Entry 6QPH (X-ray diffraction, 3.40 A resolution); this record covers chains A and B of the 11 polymer chains in the assembly.

Chain A:
Molecule: Photosystem I P700 chlorophyll a apoprotein A1
From: Dunaliella salina
Notes: EC 1.97.1.12
Reference sequence: D0FXV2 (D0FXV2_DUNSA); residues 13-751 here = UniProt positions 13-751
Amino-acid sequence (739 residues; numbered 13 to 751; the number before each row is that of its first residue):
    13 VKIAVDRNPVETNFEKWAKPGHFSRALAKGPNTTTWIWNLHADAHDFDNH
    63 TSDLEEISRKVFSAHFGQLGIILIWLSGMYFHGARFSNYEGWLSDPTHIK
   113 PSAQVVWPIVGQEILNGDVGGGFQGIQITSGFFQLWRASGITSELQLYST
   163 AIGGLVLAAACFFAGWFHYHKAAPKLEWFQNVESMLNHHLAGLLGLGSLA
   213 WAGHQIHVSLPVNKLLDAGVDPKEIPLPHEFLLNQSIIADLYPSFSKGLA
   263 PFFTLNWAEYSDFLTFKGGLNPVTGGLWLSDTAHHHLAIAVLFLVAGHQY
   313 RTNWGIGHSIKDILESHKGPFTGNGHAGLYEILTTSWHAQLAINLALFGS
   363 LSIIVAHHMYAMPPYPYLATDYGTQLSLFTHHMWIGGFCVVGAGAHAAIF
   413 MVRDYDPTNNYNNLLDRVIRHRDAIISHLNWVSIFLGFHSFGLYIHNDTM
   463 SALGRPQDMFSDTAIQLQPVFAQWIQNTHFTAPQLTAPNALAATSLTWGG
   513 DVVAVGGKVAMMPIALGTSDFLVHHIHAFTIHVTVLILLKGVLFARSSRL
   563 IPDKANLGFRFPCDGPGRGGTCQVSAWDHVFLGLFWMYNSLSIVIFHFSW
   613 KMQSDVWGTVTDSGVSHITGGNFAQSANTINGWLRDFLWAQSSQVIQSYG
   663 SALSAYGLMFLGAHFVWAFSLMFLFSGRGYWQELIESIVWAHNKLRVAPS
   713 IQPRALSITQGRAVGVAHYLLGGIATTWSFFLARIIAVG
Bound ions: chlorophyll a Mg near Gln-124 (its only coordinating residue here); 4Fe-4S cluster Fe: Cys-575, Cys-584 (shared with Cys-560(B), Cys-569(B) of chain B)
Small-molecule neighbours:
  - beta-carotene (BCR), molecule 1: Ile-84, Trp-87, Leu-88, Leu-208, Gly-209
  - beta-carotene (BCR), molecule 2: Thr-162, Gly-165, Gly-166, Leu-169, Leu-208, Leu-211, Ala-212, Phe-264
  - beta-carotene (BCR), molecule 3: Ala-354, Ala-358, Leu-359, Ser-362, Val-402, Ala-405, Gly-406, Ala-409, Leu-550, Val-554
  - beta-carotene (BCR), molecule 4: Asn-442, Ile-446, Phe-450
  - beta-carotene (BCR), molecule 5: Met-671, Gly-674, Ala-675, Phe-677, Val-678, Leu-733, Ile-736, Ala-737, Trp-740
  - chlorophyll a isomer (CL0): Tyr-600, Asn-601, Ser-604, Ile-605, Phe-608, Leu-650, Ser-654, Ile-658, Phe-672, His-676, Trp-679, Tyr-731, Thr-738, Thr-739, Phe-742
  - chlorophyll a (CLA), molecule 1: Val-13, Lys-14, Ile-15, Trp-190, Ser-196, His-200, Leu-208, Trp-316
  - chlorophyll a (CLA), molecule 2: Ile-15, Phe-74, Phe-78, Leu-169, Ala-172, Cys-173, Ala-176, Phe-179, His-180, Ala-184, Trp-190
  - chlorophyll a (CLA), molecule 3: Val-22, Thr-24, Asn-25, Phe-26, Lys-28, Trp-29, His-34, Phe-59, Glu-68, Lys-72, Ser-75, Ala-76, Gly-79, Phe-174, Gly-177, Trp-178, Tyr-181, His-182
  - chlorophyll a (CLA), molecule 4: Trp-29, Pro-32, Trp-48, Ile-49, Trp-50, Leu-52, His-53
  - chlorophyll a (CLA), molecule 5: Trp-29, His-34, Phe-35, Leu-52, His-53, Ala-56, His-57, Phe-59, His-62, Ala-76, Gly-79, Gln-80
  - chlorophyll a (CLA), molecule 6: Thr-46, Ile-49, Trp-50, Ile-697, Ile-700, Val-701, His-704, Val-709, Pro-711, Pro-715, Arg-716, Leu-718
  - chlorophyll a (CLA), molecule 7: Trp-50, Phe-677, Val-678, Phe-681, Leu-718, Gln-722, Ala-725, Val-726, Ala-729, His-730, Leu-733
  - chlorophyll a (CLA), molecule 8: His-53, Ala-54, Asp-55, Ala-56, His-57, Asp-58, His-350, Leu-353, Leu-357, Phe-400, Cys-401, Val-403, Gly-404, Ala-407, His-408, Ile-411, Arg-415, Phe-571, Arg-572, Trp-589, Val-592, Leu-596
  - chlorophyll a (CLA), molecule 9: His-57, Phe-59, Ile-69, Val-73, Ala-76, His-77, Gln-80, Leu-81, Leu-85, Leu-88, Trp-349, His-350, Gln-352, Leu-353, Asn-356, Leu-357
  - chlorophyll a (CLA), molecule 10: His-57, Gln-80, Ile-83, Ile-84, Trp-87, Leu-357, Phe-360, Ile-397, Phe-400
  - chlorophyll a (CLA), molecule 11: Phe-74, His-77, Phe-78, Leu-81, Trp-190, Phe-191, Asn-193, Ser-196, Met-197, His-200, His-201, Leu-205, Trp-349
  - chlorophyll a (CLA), molecule 12: Ile-86, Trp-87, Ser-89, Gly-90, Met-91, Phe-93, His-94, Phe-98, Gln-116, Val-117, Trp-119
  - chlorophyll a (CLA), molecule 13: Trp-87, Met-91, His-94, Ala-115, Gln-116, Gln-139, Ile-140, Thr-141, Ser-142, Phe-144, Ala-667, Tyr-668, Met-671, Trp-740, Leu-744
  - chlorophyll a (CLA), molecule 14: Trp-87, Met-91, Thr-141, Ser-142, Phe-144, Ser-389, Thr-392, His-393, Trp-396, Ile-397, Phe-400, Ile-736, Thr-739, Trp-740
  - chlorophyll a (CLA), molecule 15: Trp-87, Leu-88, Ser-142, Gly-143, Phe-144, Leu-147, Phe-360, Leu-363, Ser-364, Val-367, Met-371, Tyr-377, Leu-390, His-393, His-394, Ile-397
  - chlorophyll a (CLA), molecule 16: Gln-116, Val-117, Val-118, Trp-119, Ile-121, Val-122, Gln-124, Leu-127, Ile-138, Ala-667, Leu-670, Met-671
  - chlorophyll a (CLA), molecule 17: Ser-151, Gln-158, Ser-161, Thr-162, Gly-165, Gly-209, Ala-212, Trp-213, His-216
  - chlorophyll a (CLA), molecule 18: Val-194, Met-197, Leu-198, His-201, Ile-322, Tyr-342, Leu-345, Gln-352, Ile-355, Asn-356, Leu-359
  - chlorophyll a (CLA), molecule 19: Leu-198, Leu-202, Leu-206, Leu-304, Phe-305, Ala-308, Tyr-312, Ile-322, Ile-325, Leu-359
  - chlorophyll a (CLA), molecule 20: Asn-199, His-200, Ala-203, Gly-204, Leu-208, Leu-306, Gly-309, His-310, Gln-311, Tyr-312, Thr-314, Trp-316, Ile-318
  - chlorophyll a (CLA), molecule 21: Leu-205, Leu-206, Gly-209, Ser-210, Trp-213, Gln-217, His-297, His-298, Ile-301, Phe-305, Val-367, Met-371, Pro-376, Tyr-377
  - chlorophyll a (CLA), molecule 22: Leu-211, Ala-212, Gly-215, Ile-218, His-219, Phe-257, Ser-258, Leu-261, Phe-264, Tyr-272, Phe-275, Leu-276, Leu-299
  - chlorophyll a (CLA), molecule 23: Phe-264, Trp-269, Tyr-272, Leu-276, Phe-278, His-296, Leu-299, Ala-300, Val-303, Asn-501
  - chlorophyll a (CLA), molecule 24: Asp-293, His-296, His-297, Ala-300, Leu-304, His-370, Met-374, Thr-506
  - chlorophyll a (CLA), molecule 25: Gln-311, Gly-317, Ile-318, Gly-319, His-320
  - chlorophyll a (CLA), molecule 26: His-320, Ile-325, Ser-328, His-329
  - chlorophyll a (CLA), molecule 27: Ile-325, Leu-326, His-329, His-338, Leu-341, Leu-426, Val-430
  - chlorophyll a (CLA), molecule 28: Lys-330, Gly-331, Pro-332, Phe-333
  - chlorophyll a (CLA), molecule 29: Phe-333, Thr-334, Leu-426, Arg-429, Val-430, Arg-432, His-433, Ile-437, His-440
  - chlorophyll a (CLA), molecule 30: Leu-359, Leu-363, Ile-366, His-369, His-370, Tyr-372, Ala-373, Met-374, Thr-506, Ser-507, Thr-509, Trp-510
  - chlorophyll a (CLA), molecule 31: Ser-362, Ile-365, Ile-366, His-369, Met-395, Val-402, Ile-543, Thr-546, Val-547, Leu-550, Met-599, Ser-602, Leu-603
  - chlorophyll a (CLA), molecule 32: His-369, Tyr-372, Phe-391, Phe-483, Ala-484, Ile-487, Gln-488, Thr-509, Trp-510, Leu-528, His-536, His-539, Ile-543, Val-606, His-609, Phe-610, Lys-613
  - chlorophyll a (CLA), molecule 33: Ile-437, Leu-441, Val-444, Ala-540, Ile-543, His-544, Val-547
  - chlorophyll a (CLA), molecule 34: Ser-439, His-440, Asn-442, Trp-443, Ile-446
  - chlorophyll a (CLA), molecule 35: Asn-442, Ser-445, Ile-446, Gly-449, Phe-450, Phe-453, Ile-457, Phe-541, Leu-548, Ile-549, Leu-594, Phe-597, Trp-598
  - chlorophyll a (CLA), molecule 36: Trp-443, Ile-446, Phe-447, Phe-450, His-451
  - chlorophyll a (CLA), molecule 37: Val-444, Phe-447, Leu-448, Pro-481, Val-482, Phe-483, Ala-484, Phe-533, His-536, His-537, Ala-540, His-544
  - chlorophyll a (CLA), molecule 38: Phe-450, His-451, Gly-454, Leu-455, Ile-457, His-458, Met-462, Arg-467, Asp-470, Phe-472
  - chlorophyll a (CLA), molecule 39: Phe-453, Ile-457, Phe-541, Phe-597, Trp-598, Asn-601, Ile-642, Trp-679, Tyr-731
  - chlorophyll a (CLA), molecule 40: Thr-461, Ala-464, Leu-465
  - chlorophyll a (CLA), molecule 41: Trp-486, Ile-487, Thr-490, His-491, Ala-494, Thr-498, Ala-499, Thr-506
  - chlorophyll a (CLA), molecule 42: Leu-497, Thr-498, Ala-499, Pro-500, Asn-501, Ala-502
  - chlorophyll a (CLA), molecule 43: Leu-670, Met-671, Leu-673, Gly-674, His-676, Phe-677, Trp-679, Ala-680, Leu-683
  - chlorophyll a (CLA), molecule 44: Phe-677, Ala-680, Phe-681, Leu-683, Met-684, Phe-687, Ser-688, Tyr-692, Trp-693, Leu-696
  - chlorophyll a (CLA), molecule 45: Ile-700, Ala-703, His-704, Leu-707, Val-709
  - chlorophyll a (CLA), molecule 46: Ala-703, Lys-706, Leu-707
  - phylloquinone (PQN): Met-684, Phe-685, Ser-688, Gly-689, Arg-690, Trp-693, Ala-717, Leu-718, Gly-723
  - 4Fe-4S cluster (SF4): Cys-575, Gly-577, Pro-578, Thr-583, Cys-584, Ile-720, Arg-724

Chain B:
Molecule: Photosystem I P700 chlorophyll a apoprotein A2
From: Dunaliella salina
Notes: EC 1.97.1.12
Reference sequence: D0FXZ0 (D0FXZ0_DUNSA); residue numbers follow UniProt; this construct covers 2-735
Amino-acid sequence (734 residues; row label = number of the first residue in the row):
     2 ATKLFPKFSQGLAQDPSTRRIWYGLATAHDFESHDGMTEENLYQKIFASH
    52 FGQLAIIFLWTSGNLFHVAWQGNFEQWVTDPIHVRPIAHAIWDPHFGQPA
   102 VEAFTRGGASGPVNIATSGVYQWWYTIGLRSNQELYVSSVFLALVSAVFL
   152 FAGWLHLQPNFQPSLSWFKDAESRLNHHLAGLFGVSSLAWTGHLVHVAIP
   202 ESRGQHVGWDNFLSVLPHPQGLTPFWSGNWAAYAQNPDTASHAFGTADGS
   252 GTAILTFLGGFHPQTQSLWLSDMAHHHLAIAVLFIVAGHMYRTNFGIGHR
   302 LEAILEAHTPPAGGLGAGHKGLFHTVNNSLHFQLGLALASVGTITSLVAQ
   352 HMYSLPPYAYLAVDFTTQASLYTHHQYIAGFIMCGAFAHGAIFFIRDYDP
   402 EQNKGNVLARVLDHKEAIISHLSWVSLFLGFHTLGLYVHNDVVQAFGTPE
   452 KQILIEPVFAQWIQAAQGKSLYGFDLLLASSSSPAYSAGQSLWLPGWLEA
   502 INNNQNSLFLTIGPGDFLVHHAIALGLHTTTLILVKGALDARGSKLMPDK
   552 KDFGYSFPCDGPGRGGTCDISAYDAFYLAVFWMLNTIGWVTFYWHWKHLT
   602 LWQGNVSQFDESSTYLMGWLRDYLWLNSSQLINGYNPFGMNSLSVWAWTF
   652 LFGHLVYATGFMFLISWRGYWQELIETLVWAHEKTPLANLVYWKDKPVAL
   702 SIVQARLVGLAHFSVGYIFTYAAFLIASTAGRFG
Bound ions: chlorophyll a Mg site 1 near Asp-94 (its only coordinating residue here); chlorophyll a Mg site 2 near Gln-468 (its only coordinating residue here); Ca2+: Ile-502, Asn-504, Asn-507, Leu-509; 4Fe-4S cluster Fe: Cys-560, Cys-569 (shared with Cys-575(A), Cys-584(A) of chain A)
Small-molecule neighbours:
  - beta-carotene (BCR), molecule 1: Leu-55, Ile-58, Phe-59, Phe-150, Gly-182, Val-186
  - beta-carotene (BCR), molecule 2: Thr-62, Leu-66, Trp-124, Trp-125, Ile-128, Ser-139, Phe-142, Leu-143, Trp-191
  - beta-carotene (BCR), molecule 3: Leu-189, Leu-223, Phe-226, Leu-279, Ile-286, His-290
  - beta-carotene (BCR), molecule 4: Phe-333, Gly-336, Leu-337, Ala-340, Thr-344, Met-384, Ala-387, Phe-388, Gly-391, Phe-395, Ala-539
  - beta-carotene (BCR), molecule 5: Phe-388, Leu-409, Val-412, Val-536, Leu-540
  - beta-carotene (BCR), molecule 6: Trp-649, Thr-650, Phe-653, Leu-679
  - chlorophyll a isomer (CL0): Leu-621, Leu-625, Trp-626
  - chlorophyll a (CLA), molecule 1: Phe-6, Phe-9, Gly-25, Leu-26, Ala-29, His-30, Phe-32, Lys-46, Ser-50, Gly-53, Gln-54, Ile-57
  - chlorophyll a (CLA), molecule 2: Thr-19, Ile-22, Trp-23, Ile-676, His-683, Tyr-693, Trp-694, Lys-695, Asp-696, Pro-698, Val-699
  - chlorophyll a (CLA), molecule 3: Trp-23, Phe-653, Leu-656, Val-657, Thr-660, Met-663, Phe-664, Leu-701, Val-709, Ala-712, His-713, Val-716
  - chlorophyll a (CLA), molecule 4: Ala-27, His-30, Asp-31, His-332, Leu-335, Leu-339, Phe-382, Ile-383, Cys-385, Gly-386, His-390, Ile-393, Arg-397, Tyr-556, Ser-557, Tyr-574, Phe-577
  - chlorophyll a (CLA), molecule 5: His-30, Phe-32, Ile-47, Ser-50, His-51, Gln-54, Leu-55, Ile-58, Leu-331, His-332, Gln-334, Leu-335, Ala-338, Leu-339, Val-342
  - chlorophyll a (CLA), molecule 6: His-30, Gln-54, Ile-57, Ile-58, Trp-61, Val-342, Ile-383
  - chlorophyll a (CLA), molecule 7: Phe-48, Phe-52, Val-149, Phe-150, Phe-152, Ala-153, Leu-156, His-157, Asn-161, Phe-162, Trp-168
  - chlorophyll a (CLA), molecule 8: Phe-48, His-51, Phe-52, Leu-55, Trp-168, Phe-169, Asp-171, Arg-175, His-178, His-179, Gly-182, Leu-183, Phe-184
  - chlorophyll a (CLA), molecule 9: Phe-59, Trp-61, Thr-62, Ser-119, Gly-120, Trp-124, Val-342, Ile-345, Thr-346, Val-349, Met-353, Tyr-359, Leu-372, His-375, His-376, Ile-379, Ile-383
  - chlorophyll a (CLA), molecule 10: Leu-60, Trp-61, Ser-63, Gly-64, Phe-67, His-68, Trp-71, Gln-72, Ala-91, Trp-93
  - chlorophyll a (CLA), molecule 11: Trp-61, Asn-65, Val-69, Ala-89, His-90, Asn-115, Ile-116, Ala-117, Thr-118, Ser-119, Val-646, Trp-647
  - chlorophyll a (CLA), molecule 12: Trp-61, Thr-118, Ser-119, Ser-371, Leu-372, Thr-374, His-375, Tyr-378, Ile-379, Phe-382, Trp-647, Ile-719, Phe-720, Tyr-722, Ala-723, Leu-726, Ile-727
  - chlorophyll a (CLA), molecule 13: His-90, Ala-91, Ile-92, Trp-93, Asp-94, His-96, Phe-97, Phe-105, Asn-115, Ser-645, Val-646, Trp-649
  - chlorophyll a (CLA), molecule 14: Trp-124, Thr-127, Ile-128, Leu-183, Phe-184, Ser-187, Ser-188, Trp-191, Met-274, His-277, His-278, Ile-281, Phe-285, Val-349, His-352, Met-353, Pro-358, Tyr-359
  - chlorophyll a (CLA), molecule 15: Ile-128, Gly-129, Leu-130, Glu-135, Ser-139, Ser-187, Ala-190, Trp-191, His-194, Val-198, Gly-209, Trp-210, Phe-213
  - chlorophyll a (CLA), molecule 16: Trp-168, Asp-171, Ser-174, His-178, Asn-295, Phe-296
  - chlorophyll a (CLA), molecule 17: Ala-172, Arg-175, Leu-176, His-179, Leu-180, Leu-183, Phe-184, Leu-302, Val-327, Asn-328, Gln-334, Leu-337, Ala-338, Ser-341, Val-342, Ile-345
  - chlorophyll a (CLA), molecule 18: Leu-176, Leu-180, Phe-184, Leu-284, Phe-285, Val-287, Ala-288, Met-291, Tyr-292, Leu-302, Ile-305, Leu-306
  - chlorophyll a (CLA), molecule 19: Asn-177, His-178, Ala-181, Val-186, Gly-289, His-290, Tyr-292, Thr-294, Phe-296, Gly-297
  - chlorophyll a (CLA), molecule 20: Leu-189, Ala-190, Thr-192, Gly-193, Val-196, His-197, Phe-213, Val-216, Leu-217, Pro-218, His-219, Gly-222, Leu-223, Tyr-234, Ile-255, Leu-256, Leu-279
  - chlorophyll a (CLA), molecule 21: Trp-231, Ala-232, Leu-256, Phe-258, His-276, Leu-279, Ala-280, Val-283, Leu-493
  - chlorophyll a (CLA), molecule 22: Thr-257, Phe-258, Gly-260, Leu-269, Asp-273, Met-274, His-276, His-277, Ala-280, Ile-281, Leu-284, His-352, Leu-356, Trp-494, Trp-498
  - chlorophyll a (CLA), molecule 23: Val-287, His-290, Met-291, Tyr-292, Ile-298, Gly-299, His-300
  - chlorophyll a (CLA), molecule 24: Met-291, His-300, Ala-304, Ile-305, Ala-308, His-309
  - chlorophyll a (CLA), molecule 25: Ile-305, Leu-306, His-309, Leu-316, His-320, Phe-333, Val-408, Leu-409, Val-412
  - chlorophyll a (CLA), molecule 26: Ala-308, His-309, Thr-310, Pro-311, Pro-312, Gly-315, Leu-316, His-320
  - chlorophyll a (CLA), molecule 27: Gly-315, Leu-316, Val-408, Arg-411, Val-412, His-415, Ala-418, Ile-419, His-422
  - chlorophyll a (CLA), molecule 28: Ser-341, Thr-344, Leu-348, Gln-351, His-352, Tyr-354, Ser-355, Leu-356, Phe-510
  - chlorophyll a (CLA), molecule 29: Thr-344, Ser-347, Leu-348, Gln-351, Gln-377, Gly-381, Met-384, Phe-388, Leu-528, Thr-531, Thr-532, Leu-535, Met-584, Thr-587, Ile-588
  - chlorophyll a (CLA), molecule 30: Gln-351, Tyr-354, Tyr-373, Gln-377, Phe-460, Ala-461, Ile-464, Gln-465, Phe-510, Leu-511, Ile-513, His-521, Ile-524, Leu-528, Val-591, Tyr-594, Trp-595, Lys-598
  - chlorophyll a (CLA), molecule 31: Ala-418, His-422, Trp-425
  - chlorophyll a (CLA), molecule 32: Ile-419, His-422, Leu-423, Trp-425, Val-426, Ala-525, Leu-528, His-529, Thr-532
  - chlorophyll a (CLA), molecule 33: Ser-421, His-422, Ser-424, Trp-425, Leu-428
  - chlorophyll a (CLA), molecule 34: Ser-424, Ser-427, Leu-428, Gly-431, Phe-432, Leu-435, Leu-526, Thr-530, Leu-533, Ile-534, Leu-579, Phe-582, Trp-583
  - chlorophyll a (CLA), molecule 35: Trp-425, Leu-428, Phe-429, Phe-432, His-433
  - chlorophyll a (CLA), molecule 36: Phe-429, Leu-430, Glu-457, Pro-458, Val-459, Phe-460, Ala-461, Phe-518, His-521, His-522, Ala-525, His-529
  - chlorophyll a (CLA), molecule 37: His-433, Gly-436, Leu-437, Val-439, His-440, Val-443, Phe-447, Lys-452, Ile-454
  - chlorophyll a (CLA), molecule 38: Thr-434, Tyr-438, Ala-523, Leu-526, Asn-586, Trp-590, Phe-593, Leu-617, Trp-620, Leu-625, Trp-626, Ser-629, Phe-651, His-655, Tyr-658, Phe-714, Tyr-718, Thr-721, Tyr-722, Phe-725
  - chlorophyll a (CLA), molecule 39: Val-439, Asp-442, Leu-526, Phe-582, Trp-583, Asn-586, Trp-590, Leu-617, Leu-621, Tyr-658, Phe-714
  - chlorophyll a (CLA), molecule 40: Val-459, Phe-460, Trp-463
  - chlorophyll a (CLA), molecule 41: Trp-463, Ile-464, Ala-467, Gln-468, Leu-478, Leu-479, Ala-486, Trp-494, Trp-498
  - chlorophyll a (CLA), molecule 42: Leu-478, Pro-485, Ala-486, Ala-489, Gly-490, Leu-493, Trp-494
  - chlorophyll a (CLA), molecule 43: Trp-649, Leu-652, Phe-653, His-655, Leu-656, Tyr-658, Ala-659, Phe-662, Ile-666
  - chlorophyll a (CLA), molecule 44: Leu-656, Ala-659, Thr-660, Phe-662, Met-663, Ile-666, Ser-667, Tyr-671, Trp-672, Leu-675
  - chlorophyll a (CLA), molecule 45: Leu-679, Ala-682, His-683, Thr-686, Ala-689
  - chlorophyll a (CLA), molecule 46: Ala-682, Lys-685, Thr-686, Pro-687
  - glutathione (GSH): Thr-224, Trp-227, Ser-228
  - phylloquinone (PQN): Trp-23, Met-663, Phe-664, Ser-667, Trp-668, Arg-669, Trp-672, Ala-700, Leu-701, Ala-706
  - 4Fe-4S cluster (SF4): Cys-560, Gly-562, Pro-563, Thr-568, Cys-569, Trp-668, Ile-703

Chain A / chain B interface:
Residue-residue contacts (131):
  Val-122(A) / Phe-447(B)
  Val-122(A) / Lys-452(B)
  Gly-123(A) / Phe-447(B)
  Gln-124(A) / Phe-447(B)
  Ile-126(A) / Phe-447(B)
  Asp-435(A) / Thr-678(B)  hydrogen bond
  Asp-435(A) / Trp-681(B)
  Ala-436(A) / Trp-681(B)  hydrophobic
  Ile-438(A) / Leu-675(B)  hydrophobic
  Ile-438(A) / Thr-678(B)
  Ser-439(A) / Thr-678(B)
  Ser-439(A) / Ala-682(B)
  Asn-442(A) / Leu-675(B)
  Asn-442(A) / Leu-679(B)
  Asp-460(A) / Tyr-636(B)  hydrogen bond
  Asp-460(A) / Trp-649(B)
  Thr-461(A) / Trp-649(B)
  Ser-463(A) / Tyr-636(B)
  Ser-463(A) / Met-641(B)
  Ala-464(A) / Met-641(B)
  Ala-464(A) / Ser-645(B)  hydrogen bond (backbone-side chain)
  Leu-465(A) / His-96(B)
  Leu-465(A) / Phe-97(B)  hydrophobic
  Leu-465(A) / Gly-98(B)  hydrogen bond (backbone-backbone)
  Leu-465(A) / Ala-101(B)
  Gly-466(A) / Pro-100(B)
  Gly-466(A) / Met-641(B)
  Arg-467(A) / His-96(B)  hydrogen bond (side chain-backbone)
  Arg-467(A) / Gly-98(B)
  Ile-549(A) / Tyr-671(B)
  Lys-552(A) / Tyr-671(B)  hydrogen bond (side chain-backbone)
  Lys-552(A) / Glu-674(B)  salt bridge
  Phe-556(A) / Glu-674(B)
  Ser-560(A) / Glu-674(B)
  Arg-561(A) / Glu-677(B)
  Arg-561(A) / Trp-681(B)
  Leu-562(A) / Glu-677(B)
  Lys-566(A) / Glu-674(B)  salt bridge
  Cys-575(A) / Pro-563(B)  hydrophobic
  Asp-576(A) / Pro-563(B)
  Gly-577(A) / Pro-563(B)
  Pro-578(A) / Cys-560(B)  hydrophobic
  Pro-578(A) / Gly-562(B)
  Pro-578(A) / Pro-563(B)
  Arg-580(A) / Arg-669(B)  hydrogen bond (backbone-side chain)
  Gly-581(A) / Arg-669(B)  hydrogen bond (backbone-side chain)
  Gly-582(A) / Arg-669(B)  hydrogen bond (backbone-side chain)
  Gly-582(A) / Gly-670(B)
  Gly-582(A) / Ile-703(B)
  Thr-583(A) / Gly-670(B)
  Cys-584(A) / Trp-668(B)  hydrophobic
  Cys-584(A) / Arg-669(B)
  Cys-584(A) / Gly-670(B)  hydrogen bond (backbone-backbone)
  Cys-584(A) / Tyr-671(B)  hydrogen bond (backbone-backbone)
  Cys-584(A) / Ile-703(B)  hydrophobic
  Gln-585(A) / Ile-666(B)  hydrogen bond (side chain-backbone)
  Gln-585(A) / Ser-667(B)
  Gln-585(A) / Trp-668(B)  hydrogen bond (side chain-backbone)
  Gln-585(A) / Tyr-671(B)
  Val-586(A) / Gly-670(B)
  Val-586(A) / Glu-674(B)
  His-591(A) / Tyr-671(B)
  Phe-597(A) / Ile-666(B)  hydrophobic
  Gln-637(A) / Pro-638(B)
  Asn-643(A) / Ile-633(B)
  Asn-643(A) / Tyr-636(B)  hydrogen bond
  Asn-643(A) / Leu-652(B)
  Leu-646(A) / Ile-633(B)
  Arg-647(A) / Ile-633(B)
  Arg-647(A) / Tyr-636(B)  hydrogen bond (side chain-backbone)
  Arg-647(A) / Asn-637(B)
  Arg-647(A) / Pro-638(B)
  Trp-651(A) / Trp-626(B)  hydrogen bond (backbone-side chain)
  Ser-654(A) / Trp-626(B)  hydrogen bond
  Ser-655(A) / Trp-626(B)
  Val-657(A) / Met-618(B)
  Ile-658(A) / Met-618(B)  hydrophobic
  Ile-658(A) / Leu-621(B)  hydrophobic
  Ile-658(A) / Arg-622(B)  hydrogen bond (backbone-side chain)
  Ile-658(A) / Trp-626(B)  hydrophobic
  Tyr-661(A) / Asp-442(B)
  Tyr-661(A) / Gln-445(B)
  Tyr-661(A) / Ala-446(B)
  Tyr-661(A) / Met-618(B)
  Ser-666(A) / Ala-446(B)  hydrogen bond (side chain-backbone)
  Leu-670(A) / Asp-442(B)
  Leu-670(A) / Ala-446(B)  hydrophobic
  Phe-672(A) / Leu-621(B)  hydrophobic
  Leu-673(A) / Asp-442(B)
  Leu-673(A) / Leu-617(B)  hydrophobic
  Leu-673(A) / Met-618(B)  hydrophobic
  Phe-677(A) / Leu-435(B)  hydrophobic
  Trp-679(A) / Phe-662(B)  hydrophobic
  Leu-683(A) / Phe-662(B)  hydrophobic
  Phe-687(A) / Tyr-578(B)
  Phe-687(A) / Phe-662(B)  hydrophobic
  Phe-687(A) / Leu-665(B)  hydrophobic
  Phe-687(A) / Ile-666(B)  hydrophobic
  Ser-688(A) / Asp-570(B)
  Ser-688(A) / Leu-579(B)
  Gly-689(A) / Cys-569(B)
  Gly-689(A) / Asp-570(B)  hydrogen bond (backbone-side chain)
  Arg-690(A) / Gly-566(B)  hydrogen bond (side chain-backbone)
  Arg-690(A) / Gly-567(B)  hydrogen bond (side chain-backbone)
  Arg-690(A) / Cys-569(B)  hydrogen bond (backbone-backbone)
  Gly-691(A) / Cys-569(B)  hydrogen bond (backbone-backbone)
  Gly-691(A) / Ile-571(B)
  Tyr-692(A) / Ile-534(B)
  Tyr-692(A) / Lys-537(B)
  Tyr-692(A) / Asp-570(B)  hydrogen bond (backbone-backbone)
  Gln-694(A) / Leu-547(B)
  Glu-695(A) / Lys-537(B)  salt bridge
  Glu-695(A) / Asp-541(B)
  Glu-695(A) / Ser-545(B)  hydrogen bond
  Glu-695(A) / Lys-551(B)  salt bridge
  Glu-695(A) / Ile-571(B)
  Leu-696(A) / Ile-420(B)  hydrophobic
  Leu-696(A) / Lys-537(B)
  Glu-698(A) / Ser-545(B)  hydrogen bond
  Glu-698(A) / Lys-546(B)  hydrogen bond (side chain-backbone)
  Glu-698(A) / Leu-547(B)  hydrogen bond (side chain-backbone)
  Ser-699(A) / Glu-417(B)
  Ser-699(A) / Ile-420(B)
  Ser-699(A) / Ser-421(B)
  Ile-700(A) / Ser-424(B)
  Trp-702(A) / Glu-417(B)
  Trp-702(A) / Ala-418(B)  hydrophobic
  Ala-703(A) / Ser-421(B)
  Ile-720(A) / Gly-567(B)
  Ile-720(A) / Cys-569(B)  hydrophobic
  Arg-724(A) / Trp-668(B)
Other interface residues (no listed pair), chain A (76 interface residues in all): Phe-453, Ile-457, Phe-593, Leu-594, Ser-663, Gly-669, Leu-686
Other interface residues (no listed pair), chain B (73 interface residues in all): Val-443, Gly-448, Leu-533, Thr-568, Ala-576, Phe-582, Ser-629, Ser-630, Leu-632, Leu-656, Gln-673

Overview:
Chain A and chain B form an interface of 76 and 73 residues respectively; the contacts include 29 hydrogen
bonds and 4 salt bridges. Polar pairs include Lys-552(A)/Glu-674(B), Lys-566(A)/Glu-674(B) and
Glu-695(A)/Lys-537(B).
Here chain A is Photosystem I P700 chlorophyll a apoprotein A1 and chain B is Photosystem I P700 chlorophyll a
apoprotein A2, both from Dunaliella salina. Entry 6QPH (Dunaliella minimal PSI complex) was determined by
X-ray diffraction, deposited together with 6RHZ.
